PDB entry 1RQ9 | X-ray diffraction, 2.60 A resolution | chains A and B

Chain A (and B):
Molecule: protease
Source organism: Human immunodeficiency virus 1
Notes: EC 3.4.23.16; chain B of this document is another copy of the same molecule, construct and numbering; everything in this record applies to it too
Sequence (99 residues; row label = number of the first residue in the row):
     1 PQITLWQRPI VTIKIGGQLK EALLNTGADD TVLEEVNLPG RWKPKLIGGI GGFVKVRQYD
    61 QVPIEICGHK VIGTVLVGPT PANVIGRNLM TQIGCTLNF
Sequence notes: engineered mutation Asn-25 (Asp in 6179841), Val-36 (Met in 6179841), Val-84 (Ile in 6179841)
Small-molecule neighbours: dmp450(inhibitor of dupont merck) (DMQ; [4-R-(-4-alpha,5-alpha,6-beta,7-beta)]-hexahydro-5,6-bis(hydroxy)-1,3-bis([(3-amino)phenyl]methyl)-4,7-bis(phenylmethyl)-2H-1,3-diazepinone): Leu-23, Asn-25, Gly-27, Ala-28, Val-84
From the paper describing this entry:
  - mutagenesis - I84V: decreased binding to licensed protease inhibitors (citing earlier work)

Chain A / chain B interface:
Residue-residue contacts (74; chain A residue first):
  Pro-1(A) / Phe-99(B)
  Gln-2(A) / Thr-96(B)  hydrogen bond
  Gln-2(A) / Leu-97(B)
  Gln-2(A) / Asn-98(B)
  Ile-3(A) / Thr-96(B)
  Ile-3(A) / Leu-97(B)  hydrogen bond (backbone-backbone)
  Ile-3(A) / Phe-99(B)  hydrophobic
  Leu-5(A) / Arg-87(B)  hydrogen bond (backbone-side chain)
  Leu-5(A) / Met-90(B)  hydrophobic
  Leu-5(A) / Thr-91(B)
  Leu-5(A) / Cys-95(B)
  Leu-5(A) / Leu-97(B)  hydrophobic
  Trp-6(A) / Arg-87(B)  hydrogen bond (backbone-side chain)
  Trp-6(A) / Thr-91(B)
  Gln-7(A) / Arg-87(B)  hydrogen bond (backbone-side chain)
  Arg-8(A) / Asp-29(B)  salt bridge
  Arg-8(A) / Arg-87(B)
  Pro-9(A) / Thr-26(B)
  Pro-9(A) / Arg-87(B)
  Leu-23(A) / Gly-27(B)
  Leu-24(A) / Thr-26(B)  hydrogen bond (backbone-side chain)
  Leu-24(A) / Leu-97(B)
  Asn-25(A) / Asn-25(B)
  Asn-25(A) / Thr-26(B)
  Asn-25(A) / Gly-27(B)
  Thr-26(A) / Pro-9(B)
  Thr-26(A) / Leu-24(B)  hydrogen bond (side chain-backbone)
  Thr-26(A) / Asn-25(B)
  Thr-26(A) / Thr-26(B)  hydrogen bond (backbone-side chain)
  Gly-27(A) / Leu-23(B)
  Gly-27(A) / Asn-25(B)  hydrogen bond (backbone-side chain)
  Cys-67(A) / Phe-99(B)  hydrophobic
  His-69(A) / Phe-99(B)  hydrogen bond (side chain-backbone)
  Arg-87(A) / Leu-5(B)  hydrogen bond (side chain-backbone)
  Arg-87(A) / Trp-6(B)  hydrogen bond (side chain-backbone)
  Arg-87(A) / Gln-7(B)  hydrogen bond (side chain-backbone)
  Arg-87(A) / Arg-8(B)
  Arg-87(A) / Pro-9(B)
  Met-90(A) / Leu-5(B)  hydrophobic
  Met-90(A) / Leu-97(B)  hydrophobic
  Thr-91(A) / Leu-5(B)
  Thr-91(A) / Trp-6(B)
  Gln-92(A) / Trp-6(B)
  Ile-93(A) / Phe-99(B)  hydrophobic
  Gly-94(A) / Asn-98(B)
  Gly-94(A) / Phe-99(B)
  Cys-95(A) / Leu-5(B)
  Cys-95(A) / Leu-97(B)  hydrophobic
  Cys-95(A) / Asn-98(B)  hydrogen bond (backbone-backbone)
  Cys-95(A) / Phe-99(B)
  Thr-96(A) / Gln-2(B)  hydrogen bond
  Thr-96(A) / Ile-3(B)
  Thr-96(A) / Thr-96(B)
  Thr-96(A) / Leu-97(B)
  Thr-96(A) / Asn-98(B)  hydrogen bond (backbone-backbone)
  Leu-97(A) / Pro-1(B)
  Leu-97(A) / Gln-2(B)
  Leu-97(A) / Ile-3(B)  hydrogen bond (backbone-backbone)
  Leu-97(A) / Leu-5(B)
  Leu-97(A) / Pro-9(B)  hydrophobic
  Leu-97(A) / Thr-96(B)
  Leu-97(A) / Leu-97(B)  hydrophobic
  Asn-98(A) / Pro-1(B)
  Asn-98(A) / Gln-2(B)
  Asn-98(A) / Gly-94(B)
  Asn-98(A) / Cys-95(B)
  Asn-98(A) / Thr-96(B)  hydrogen bond (backbone-backbone)
  Asn-98(A) / Asn-98(B)
  Phe-99(A) / Pro-1(B)  hydrogen bond (backbone-backbone)
  Phe-99(A) / Ile-3(B)  hydrophobic
  Phe-99(A) / His-69(B)
  Phe-99(A) / Ile-93(B)  hydrophobic
  Phe-99(A) / Gly-94(B)
  Phe-99(A) / Cys-95(B)  hydrophobic
Other interface residues (no listed pair), chain A (28 interface residues in all): Thr-4, Ile-66
Other interface residues (no listed pair), chain B (28 interface residues in all): Thr-4, Cys-67, Gln-92

In short:
Chain A and chain B each contribute 28 residues to their interface, with 19 hydrogen bonds and 1 salt bridge.
Among the polar pairs are Arg-8(A)/Asp-29(B), Gln-2(A)/Thr-96(B) and Leu-5(A)/Arg-87(B). Bound to chain A:
dmp450(inhibitor of dupont merck). From the paper: I84V of chain A reduces binding to licensed protease
inhibitors.
Chain A and chain B are both protease (Human immunodeficiency virus 1); the structure, Crystal structures of a
Multidrug-Resistant HIV-1 Protease Reveal an Expanded Active Site Cavity, was determined by X-ray diffraction
together with 1RV7 and 1RPI from the same study.
